Entry 6R9G (electron microscopy, 3.70 A resolution); this record covers chains D and E of the 7 polymer chains in the assembly.

== Chain D ==
Name: DNA-directed RNA polymerase subunit beta'
Organism: Escherichia coli (strain K12)
Notes: EC 2.7.7.6
UniProt: P0A8T7 (RPOC_ECOLI); numbering as in UniProt (aligned over 1-1407)
Sequence (1407 residues; row label = number of the first residue in the row):
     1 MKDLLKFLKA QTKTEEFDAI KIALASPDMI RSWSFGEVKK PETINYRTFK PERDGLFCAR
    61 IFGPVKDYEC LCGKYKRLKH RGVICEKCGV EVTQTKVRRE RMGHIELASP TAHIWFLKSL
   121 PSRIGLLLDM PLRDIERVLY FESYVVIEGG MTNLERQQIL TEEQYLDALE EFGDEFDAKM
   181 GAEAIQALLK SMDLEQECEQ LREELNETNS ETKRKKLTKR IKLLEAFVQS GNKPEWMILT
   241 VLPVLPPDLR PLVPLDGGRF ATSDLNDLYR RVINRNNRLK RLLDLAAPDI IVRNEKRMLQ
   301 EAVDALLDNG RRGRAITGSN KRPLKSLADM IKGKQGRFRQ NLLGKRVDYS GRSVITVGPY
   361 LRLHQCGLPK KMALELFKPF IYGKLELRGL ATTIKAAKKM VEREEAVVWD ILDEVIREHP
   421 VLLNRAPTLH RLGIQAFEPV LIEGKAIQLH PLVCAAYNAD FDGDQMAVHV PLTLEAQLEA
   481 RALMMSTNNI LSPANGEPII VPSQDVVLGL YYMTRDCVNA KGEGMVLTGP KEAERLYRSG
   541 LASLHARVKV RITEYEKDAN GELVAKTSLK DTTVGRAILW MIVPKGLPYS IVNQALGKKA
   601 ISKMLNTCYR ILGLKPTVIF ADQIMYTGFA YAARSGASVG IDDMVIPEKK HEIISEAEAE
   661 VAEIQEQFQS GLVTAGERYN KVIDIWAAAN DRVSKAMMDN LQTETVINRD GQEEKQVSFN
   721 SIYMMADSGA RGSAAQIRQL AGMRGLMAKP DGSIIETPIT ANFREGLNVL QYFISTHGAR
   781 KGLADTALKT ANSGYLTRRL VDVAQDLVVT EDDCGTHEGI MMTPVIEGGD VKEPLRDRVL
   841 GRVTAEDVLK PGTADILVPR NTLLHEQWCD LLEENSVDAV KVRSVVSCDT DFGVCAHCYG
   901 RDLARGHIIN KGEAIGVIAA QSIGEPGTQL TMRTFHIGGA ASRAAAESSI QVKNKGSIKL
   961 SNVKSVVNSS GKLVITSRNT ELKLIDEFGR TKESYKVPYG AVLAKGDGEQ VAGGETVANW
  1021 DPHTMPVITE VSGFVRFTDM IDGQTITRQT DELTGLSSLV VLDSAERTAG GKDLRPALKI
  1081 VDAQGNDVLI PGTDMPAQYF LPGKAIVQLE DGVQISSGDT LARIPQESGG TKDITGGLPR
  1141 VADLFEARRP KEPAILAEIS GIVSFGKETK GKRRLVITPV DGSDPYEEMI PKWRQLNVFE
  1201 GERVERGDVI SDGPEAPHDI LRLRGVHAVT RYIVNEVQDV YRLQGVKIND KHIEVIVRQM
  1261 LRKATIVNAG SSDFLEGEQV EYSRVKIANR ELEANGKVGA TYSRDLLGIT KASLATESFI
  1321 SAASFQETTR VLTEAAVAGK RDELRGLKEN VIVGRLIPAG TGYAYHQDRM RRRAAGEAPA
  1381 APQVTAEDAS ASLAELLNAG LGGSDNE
Disordered / not traced: 1-13, 1050-1057, 1068-1074, 1089-1096, 1127-1132, 1377-1407
Curated features (UniProtKB/Swiss-Prot):
  - binding site (Zn(2+)): Cys70, Cys72, Cys85, Cys88, Cys814, Cys888, Cys895, Cys898
  - binding site (Mg(2+)): Asp460, Asp462, Asp464
  - modified residue: Lys983 (N6-acetyllysine)
  - mutagenesis: Gln504 (Q504P: Resistant to antibiotics salinamide A and B), Asn690 (N690D: Resistant to antibiotics salinamide A and B), Met697 (M697V: Resistant to antibiotics salinamide A and B), Ala735 (A735T: Resistant to antibiotics salinamide A and B), Arg738 (R738C/H/P/S: Resistant to antibiotics salinamide A and B), Ala748 (A748E: Resistant to antibiotics salinamide A and B), Pro758 (P758S/T: Resistant to antibiotics salinamide A and B), Phe763 (F763C: Resistant to antibiotics salinamide A and B), Ser775 (S775A: Resistant to antibiotics salinamide A and B), Ala779 (A779T/V: Resistant to antibiotics salinamide A and B), Arg780 (R780C: Resistant to antibiotics salinamide A and B), Gly782 (G782A/C: Resistant to antibiotics salinamide A and B), 1 further mutagenesis entry in UniProt

== Chain E ==
Name: DNA-directed RNA polymerase subunit omega
Organism: Escherichia coli (strain K12)
Notes: EC 2.7.7.6
UniProt: P0A800 (RPOZ_ECOLI); residue numbers follow UniProt; this construct covers 1-80
Sequence (80 residues; row label = number of the first residue in the row):
     1 MARVTVQDAV EKIGNRFDLV LVAARRARQM QVGGKDPLVP EENDKTTVIA LREIEEGLIN
    61 NQILDVRERQ EQQEQEAAEL
Disordered / not traced: 76-80

== How chain D and chain E interact ==
Contacting residue pairs - 46 pairs, chain D then chain E:
  His364(D) with Val4(E)
  Glu414(D) with Asn43(E)
  Arg417(D) with Asn43(E)
  Glu418(D) with Ala2(E); Asp44(E); Lys45(E); Val48(E)
  His419(D) with Lys45(E)
  Leu474(D) with Ala27(E), hydrophobic; Thr47(E)
  Glu475(D) with Ala24(E); Arg28(E), salt bridge
  Gln477(D) with Thr47(E), hydrogen bond
  Leu478(D) with Val20(E); Ala24(E); Thr47(E); Leu51(E), hydrophobic
  Arg481(D) with Arg3(E), hydrogen bond (side chain-backbone); Thr47(E); Val48(E)
  Leu483(D) with Arg16(E); Phe17(E), hydrophobic
  Thr487(D) with Val4(E), hydrogen bond (side chain-backbone); Thr5(E)
  Asn488(D) with Thr5(E)
  Leu614(D) with Thr5(E); Gln7(E)
  Lys615(D) with Thr5(E); Asp8(E), salt bridge
  Arg905(D) with Arg16(E)
  Gly906(D) with Gln7(E), hydrogen bond (backbone-side chain)
  Asn910(D) with Gly14(E); Asn15(E), hydrogen bond (side chain-backbone)
  Lys911(D) with Asn15(E); Phe17(E)
  Gly912(D) with Phe17(E)
  Glu913(D) with Phe17(E)
  Gly1360(D) with Phe17(E)
  Thr1361(D) with Phe17(E); Val20(E)
  Ala1364(D) with Phe17(E); Asp18(E)
  Tyr1365(D) with Leu21(E), hydrophobic
  Asp1368(D) with Leu21(E)
  Arg1372(D) with Arg25(E); Asp65(E), salt bridge
Interface residues without a listed pair, chain D (33 interface residues in all): Lys384, Val415, Glu479, Ala482, Val618, His907
Interface residues without a listed pair, chain E (28 interface residues in all): Val6, Ala23, Thr46, Asn61

== Summary ==
The interface between chain D and chain E involves 33 residues on one side and 28 on the other, with 5
hydrogen bonds and 3 salt bridges. Polar pairs include Glu475(D)-Arg28(E), Lys615(D)-Asp8(E) and
Arg1372(D)-Asp65(E).
Here chain D is DNA-directed RNA polymerase subunit beta' and chain E is DNA-directed RNA polymerase subunit
omega, both from Escherichia coli (strain K12). Entry 6R9G (Structural basis of transcription inhibition by
the DNA mimic Ocr protein of bacteriophage T7) was determined by electron microscopy, deposited together with
6R9B.
